PDB entry 6HYO | X-ray diffraction, 1.07 A resolution | chain A

# Chain A
Molecule: Serine/threonine-protein kinase ULK1, Gamma-aminobutyric acid receptor-associated protein
Source organism: Homo sapiens
Notes: EC 2.7.11.1
UniProt: chimeric construct of O75385, O95166: residues -14 to -2 from O75385 (ULK1_HUMAN) positions 354-366 (UniProt number = residue number + 368); residues 1-117 from O95166 positions 1-117 (same numbers)
Amino-acid sequence (137 residues; numbered -19 to 117; the number before each row is that of its first residue; numbers below 1 keep their minus sign (Gly-19 is residue -19)):
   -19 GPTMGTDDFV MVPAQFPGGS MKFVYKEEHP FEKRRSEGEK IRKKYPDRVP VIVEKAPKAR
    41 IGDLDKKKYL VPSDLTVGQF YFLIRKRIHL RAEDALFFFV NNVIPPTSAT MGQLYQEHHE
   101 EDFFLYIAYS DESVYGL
Unresolved in the structure: -19 to -14
Sequence notes: expression tag (-19 to -15); linker (-1 to 0)
Curated features (UniProtKB/Swiss-Prot):
  - region: Met1 to Arg22 (Interaction with beta-tubulin), Ala36 to Ile68 (Interaction with GABRG2), Lys48 to Leu50 (Interaction with LIR (LC3 nteracting Region) motif of ATG3)
  - site: Glu17 (Interaction with LIR (LC3 nteracting Region) motif of ATG3), Arg28 (Interaction with LIR (LC3 nteracting Region) motif of ATG3), Gly116, Leu117 (Cleavage)
  - lipidation: Gly116 (Phosphatidylethanolamine amidated glycine)
From the paper describing this entry:
  - interface residues: Tyr25, Arg28, Lys48, Tyr49, Leu50, Pro52, Leu55, Gln59, Phe62, Leu63
  - contacts within the chain: Lys24-Tyr25 (hydrophobic contact)
  - interface hot spots (mutagenesis) - Q59E: unchanged binding to ULK1 complex
  - mutagenesis - K24Q/Y25H/Q59E/F60L, K24Q, K24Q/Y25H/R28K: decreased binding to ULK1
  - interface hot spots (mutagenesis) - Y25H, R28K: decreased binding to ULK1
  - mutagenesis - E8R/H9R: increased binding to ULK1 complex
  - specificity-determining residues: Lys24, Tyr25, Arg28
  - mutagenesis - L55V, F62K, L63I: unchanged binding to ULK1 LIR
  - specificity-determining residues: Leu55, Gln59, Phe62 (by similarity / conservation)
  - interface hot spots (mutagenesis) - R28K, Q59E: decreased binding to PCM1
  - mutagenesis - K24Q/Y25H/Q59E/F60L, K24Q, K24Q/Y25H/R28K, F60L: decreased binding to PCM1
  - mutagenesis - F60L: decreased binding to p62
  - mutagenesis - K24Q/Y25H/Q59E/F60L: decreased binding to ATG13
  - mutagenesis - E8R/H9R: increased binding to PCM1
  - mutagenesis - E8R/H9R: increased binding to p62

# In short
From the paper: R28K, Q59E and K24Q/Y25H/Q59E/F60L, among others, reduce binding to PCM1; interface residues
Tyr25, Arg28 and Lys48 among others; 11 substitutions were tested in all.
Chain A is Serine/threonine-protein kinase ULK1, Gamma-aminobutyric acid receptor-associated protein (Homo
sapiens); the structure, Structure of ULK1 LIR motif bound to GABARAP, was determined by X-ray diffraction
(same publication as 6HYL, 6HYM and 6HYN).
